Entry 7KWH (X-ray diffraction, 2.90 A resolution); this record covers chains K and I of the 12 polymer chains in the assembly.

Chain K (and I):
Molecule: Spermidine N(1)-acetyltransferase
From: Vibrio cholerae serotype O1 (strain ATCC 39315 / El Tor Inaba N16961)
Notes: EC 2.3.1.57; chain I of this document is another copy of the same molecule, construct and numbering; everything in this record applies to it too
UniProtKB: Q9KL03 (ATDA_VIBCH); residue numbers follow UniProt; this construct covers 1-173
Sequence (173 residues; each row starts with the number of its first residue):
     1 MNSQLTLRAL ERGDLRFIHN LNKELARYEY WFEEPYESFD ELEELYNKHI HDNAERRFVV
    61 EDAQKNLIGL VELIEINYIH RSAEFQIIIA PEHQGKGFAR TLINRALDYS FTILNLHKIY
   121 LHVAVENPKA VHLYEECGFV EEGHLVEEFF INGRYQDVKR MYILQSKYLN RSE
Disordered / not traced: 1-2, 171-173 (chain I: 1-4, 171-173)
Differences from the reference sequence: engineered mutation K23 (Asn in Q9KL03), E24 (Asn in Q9KL03), L25 (Arg in Q9KL03), A26 (Asn in Q9KL03), R27 (Ile in Q9KL03), Y28 (Met in Q9KL03), E29 (Ser in Q9KL03)
Curated features (UniProtKB/Swiss-Prot):
  - active site: Y134 (Proton donor)
  - binding site (Mg(2+)): E33, E75
  - binding site (spermidine): E33, E41
  - binding site (spermine): E33, E41, H49 to D52, E84 to Q86
  - binding site (acetyl-CoA): I87 to I89, Q94 to R100, N127 to E136
  - site: E84 (Could be important for selectivity toward long polyamines)
From the paper describing this entry:
  - mutagenesis - N152L (1.2-fold): increased catalytic activity

Chain K / chain I interface:
Pairs across the interface (50):
  Y28(K) with I79(I), hydrophobic
  Y30(K) with N77(I), hydrogen bond; I79(I)
  E33(K) with E33(I); E75(I)
  E75(K) with E33(I); E75(I)
  N77(K) with Y30(I), hydrogen bond
  I79(K) with Y28(I)
  H80(K) with E148(I); F149(I); F150(I), hydrogen bond (side chain-backbone); I151(I); Y155(I), hydrogen bond (backbone-side chain)
  R81(K) with Y155(I)
  H117(K) with E147(I), salt bridge; Y155(I)
  K118(K) with V146(I), hydrogen bond (side chain-backbone); E147(I); E148(I), salt bridge
  E142(K) with G143(I); H144(I), hydrogen bond (backbone-backbone); L145(I); V146(I), hydrogen bond (side chain-backbone)
  G143(K) with E142(I); G143(I)
  H144(K) with E142(I), hydrogen bond (backbone-backbone)
  L145(K) with K118(I); E142(I); R160(I)
  V146(K) with K118(I), hydrogen bond (backbone-side chain); E142(I), hydrogen bond (backbone-side chain); Y162(I)
  E147(K) with H117(I), salt bridge; K118(I); L164(I)
  E148(K) with H80(I); S82(I); K118(I), salt bridge; R160(I), salt bridge
  F149(K) with H80(I)
  F150(K) with H80(I), hydrogen bond (backbone-side chain)
  Y155(K) with H80(I), hydrogen bond (side chain-backbone); R81(I); H117(I)
  R160(K) with L145(I); E148(I), salt bridge; R160(I)
  Y162(K) with V146(I)
  L164(K) with E147(I)
Also at the interface, not in a pair above, chain K (25 interface residues in all): Y120, H122
Also at the interface, not in a pair above, chain I (26 interface residues in all): Y120

Summary:
25 residues of chain K face 26 of chain I across their interface, with 12 hydrogen bonds and 6 salt bridges.
Polar contacts include H117(K)-E147(I), K118(K)-E148(I) and E148(K)-R160(I). The paper reports that N152L of
chain K increases catalytic activity.
Chain K and chain I are both Spermidine N(1)-acetyltransferase (Vibrio cholerae serotype O1 (strain ATCC 39315
/ El Tor Inaba N16961)); the structure, Spermidine N-acetyltransferase SpeG K23-Y30 chimera from Vibrio
cholerae and hSSAT, was determined by X-ray diffraction, deposited together with 7KWJ, 7KWQ, 7KWX, 7KX2 and
7KX3.
